Entry 3VGX (X-ray diffraction, 1.74 A resolution); this record covers chains C and D.

[Chain C]
Protein: Envelope glycoprotein gp160
Notes: fragment: nhr (unp residies 553-590)
UniProt: P03375 (ENV_HV1B1); residue numbers follow UniProt; this construct covers 553-590
Sequence (40 residues; numbered 552 to 591; the number before each row is that of its first residue):
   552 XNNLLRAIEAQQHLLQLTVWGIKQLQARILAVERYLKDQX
Differences from the reference sequence: acetylation (552); amidation (591)
Modified positions: ACE (acetyl group) at position 552; NH2 (amino group) at position 591

[Chain D]
Protein: Envelope glycoprotein gp160
Notes: fragment: chr (unp residies 621-652)
UniProt: P03375 (ENV_HV1B1); residue numbers follow UniProt; this construct covers 621-652
Sequence (32 residues; numbered 621 to 652; the number before each row is that of its first residue):
   621 QIWNNMTWMEWDREINNYTSLIHSLIEESQNQ
Not modelled in the structure: 621-623, 652
Curated features (UniProtKB/Swiss-Prot):
  - glycosylation (N-linked (GlcNAc...) asparagine): Asn625, Asn637
What the authors report for this chain:
  - contacts within the chain: Met626-Glu630 (hydrophobic contact), Met626-Glu634 (hydrophobic contact), Thr627-Glu630 (hydrogen bond)
  - mutagenesis - M626A, T627A (Tm 54.0 degC): decreased stability in response to N36

[Chain C / chain D interface]
Residue-residue contacts - 13 pairs, chain C then chain D:
  Leu556(C) - Ile646(D)  hydrophobic
  Leu556(C) - Gln650(D)
  Ile559(C) - Ile646(D)  hydrophobic
  Glu560(C) - Gln650(D)
  Gln563(C) - Thr639(D)
  Gln563(C) - Ile642(D)
  Gln567(C) - Thr639(D)
  Gln567(C) - His643(D)  hydrogen bond
  Ile573(C) - Trp628(D)  hydrophobic
  Ile573(C) - Trp631(D)  hydrophobic
  Lys574(C) - Trp631(D)
  Lys574(C) - Asp632(D)  salt bridge
  Gln577(C) - Trp628(D)
Other interface residues (no listed pair), chain C (9 interface residues in all): Val570
Other interface residues (no listed pair), chain D (10 interface residues in all): Ile635, Ser649
Interface features reported in the paper:
  - pairs named by the authors: Gln567(C)-His643(D) (hydrogen bond), Lys574(C)-Asp632(D) (salt bridge)

[Summary]
9 residues of chain C face 10 of chain D across their interface; the contacts include 1 hydrogen bond and 1
salt bridge. Polar contacts include Lys574(C)-Asp632(D) and Gln567(C)-His643(D). The authors report a hydrogen
bond between Gln567(C) and His643(D); a salt bridge between Lys574(C) and Asp632(D). From the paper: M626A and
T627A of chain D reduce stability in response to N36; contacts within the chain involving Met626(D), Glu630(D)
and Glu634(D) among others.
Chain C is Envelope glycoprotein gp160 and chain D is Envelope glycoprotein gp160; the structure, Structure of
gp41 T21/Cp621-652, was determined by X-ray diffraction.
